Entry 8G3B (electron microscopy, 3.50 A resolution); this record covers chains A and C of the 5 polymer chains in the assembly.

== Chain A ==
Name: Bacitracin export permease protein BceB
Source organism: Bacillus subtilis subsp. subtilis str. 168
UniProtKB: O34741 (BCEB_BACSU); residues 1-646 here = UniProt positions 1-646
Amino-acid sequence (646 residues; numbered 1 to 646; the number before each row is that of its first residue):
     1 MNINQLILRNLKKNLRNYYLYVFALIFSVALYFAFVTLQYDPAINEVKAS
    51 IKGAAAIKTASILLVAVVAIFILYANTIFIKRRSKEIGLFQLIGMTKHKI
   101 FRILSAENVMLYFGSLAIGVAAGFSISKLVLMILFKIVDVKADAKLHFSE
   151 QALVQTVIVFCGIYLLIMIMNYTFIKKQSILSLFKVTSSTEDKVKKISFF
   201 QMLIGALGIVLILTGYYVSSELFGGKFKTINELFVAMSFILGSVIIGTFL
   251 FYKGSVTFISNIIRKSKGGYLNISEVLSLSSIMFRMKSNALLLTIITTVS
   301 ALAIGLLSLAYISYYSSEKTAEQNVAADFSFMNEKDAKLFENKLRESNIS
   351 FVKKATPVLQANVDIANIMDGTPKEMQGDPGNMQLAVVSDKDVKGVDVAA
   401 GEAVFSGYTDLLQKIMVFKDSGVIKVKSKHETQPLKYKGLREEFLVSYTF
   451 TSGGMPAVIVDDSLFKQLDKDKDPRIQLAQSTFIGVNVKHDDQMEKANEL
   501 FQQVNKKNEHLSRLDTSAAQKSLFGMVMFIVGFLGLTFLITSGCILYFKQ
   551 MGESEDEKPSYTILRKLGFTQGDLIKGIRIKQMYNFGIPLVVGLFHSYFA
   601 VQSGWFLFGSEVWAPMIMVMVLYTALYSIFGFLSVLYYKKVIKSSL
Not modelled in the structure: 184-194
Ligand contacts: 6OU ([(2R)-1-[2-azanylethoxy(oxidanyl)phosphoryl]oxy-3-hexadecanoyloxy-propan-2-yl] (Z)-octadec-9-enoate): Lys12, Leu15, Arg16, Tyr19, Val22, Phe23, Ile26, Phe27, Ile540, Ile629, Phe630

== Chain C ==
Name: Bacitracin export ATP-binding protein BceA
Source organism: Bacillus subtilis subsp. subtilis str. 168
UniProtKB: O34697 (BCEA_BACSU); residues 2-253 here = UniProt positions 2-253
Amino-acid sequence (261 residues; row label = number of the first residue in the row; numbers below 1 keep their minus sign (Met-7 is residue -7)):
    -7 MSGHHHHHHVILEANKIRKSYGNKLNKQEVLKGIDIHIEKGEFVSIMGAS
    43 GSGKTTLLNVLSSIDQVSHGTIHINGNDMTAMKEKQLAEFRKQHLGFIFQ
    93 DYNLLDTLTVKENILLPLSITKLSKKEANRKFEEVAKELGIYELRDKYPN
   143 EISGGQKQRTSAGRAFIHDPSIIFADEPTGALDSKSASDLLNKLSQLNQK
   193 RNATIIMVTHDPVAASYCGRVIFIKDGQMYTQLNKGGQDRQTFFQDIMKT
   243 QGVLGGVQHEH
Not modelled in the structure: -7 to 2, 247-253
Sequence notes: expression tag (-7 to 1)
From the paper describing this entry:
  - mutagenesis - Y13A: decreased catalytic activity

== Chain A / chain C interface ==
Pairs across the interface (24; chain A residue first):
  Met1(A) - Leu100(C)  hydrophobic
  Met1(A) - Glu104(C)
  Leu6(A) - Thr99(C)
  Arg9(A) - Thr99(C)  hydrogen bond (side chain-backbone)
  Arg9(A) - Glu104(C)  salt bridge
  Arg9(A) - Tyr140(C)
  Asn10(A) - Thr99(C)
  Lys13(A) - Thr99(C)
  Lys85(A) - Asp93(C)  salt bridge
  Lys85(A) - Asn95(C)
  Leu89(A) - Asn95(C)
  Leu89(A) - Leu97(C)  hydrophobic
  Leu89(A) - Arg156(C)
  Gln91(A) - Arg83(C)  hydrogen bond (backbone-side chain)
  Leu92(A) - Arg83(C)  hydrogen bond (backbone-side chain)
  Leu92(A) - Phe91(C)  hydrophobic
  Ile93(A) - Lys84(C)
  Ile93(A) - Ile112(C)  hydrophobic
  Gly94(A) - Lys84(C)
  Ile180(A) - Ile56(C)  hydrophobic
  Ile180(A) - Arg83(C)
  Leu181(A) - Ile56(C)  hydrophobic
  Leu183(A) - Asp93(C)
  Leu183(A) - Asn95(C)
Also at the interface, not in a pair above, chain A (16 interface residues in all): Phe90, Met95
Also at the interface, not in a pair above, chain C (16 interface residues in all): Asp98, Leu108, Ser111

== Summary ==
The chain A/chain C interface involves 16 residues from each chain; the contacts include 3 hydrogen bonds and
2 salt bridges. Polar contacts include Arg9(A)-Glu104(C), Lys85(A)-Asp93(C) and Arg9(A)-Thr99(C). Bound to
chain A: compound 6OU. From the paper: Y13A of chain C reduces catalytic activity.
Chain A is Bacitracin export permease protein BceB and chain C is Bacitracin export ATP-binding protein BceA,
both from Bacillus subtilis subsp. subtilis str. 168; the structure, BceAB-S nucleotide free TM state 2, was
determined by electron microscopy, deposited together with 8G3A, 8G3F, 8G3L, 8G4C and 8G4D.
